Entry 4M6B (X-ray diffraction, 1.78 A resolution); this record covers chains A and C.

== Chain A ==
Protein: Chimera protein of Histone H2B.1 and Histone H2A.Z
Organism: Saccharomyces cerevisiae
Reference sequence: chimeric construct of P02293, Q12692: residues 36-130 from P02293 (H2B1_YEAST) positions 37-131 (UniProt number = residue number + 1); residues 131-227 from Q12692 positions 23-119 (UniProt number = residue number - 108)
Amino-acid sequence (193 residues; numbered 35 to 227; the number before each row is that of its first residue):
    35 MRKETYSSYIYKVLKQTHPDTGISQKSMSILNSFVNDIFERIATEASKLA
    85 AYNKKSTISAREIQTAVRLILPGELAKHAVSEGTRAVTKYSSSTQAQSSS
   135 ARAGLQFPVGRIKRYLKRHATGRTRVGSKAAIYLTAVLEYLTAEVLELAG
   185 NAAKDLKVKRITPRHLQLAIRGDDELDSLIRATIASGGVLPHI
Disordered / not traced: 35-36, 222-227
Sequence notes: expression tag (35)
Curated features (UniProtKB/Swiss-Prot):
  - modified residue: Lys37 (N6,N6-dimethyllysine), Lys46 (N6-succinyllysine)
  - cross-link: Lys123 (Glycyl lysine isopeptide (Lys-Gly) (interchain with G-Cter in ubiquitin))
  - region: Gly206 to Ala216 (Interaction with VPS72)

== Chain C ==
Protein: Helicase SWR1
Organism: Saccharomyces cerevisiae
Notes: EC 3.6.4.12; fragment: Swr1-Z domain
Reference sequence: Q05471 (SWR1_YEAST); residues 589-638 here correspond to UniProt positions 590-639 (UniProt number = residue number + 1)
Amino-acid sequence (55 residues; numbered 585 to 639; the number before each row is that of its first residue):
   585 GSHMDRESDDKTPSVGLSALFGKGEESDGDLDLDDSEDFTVNSSSVEGEE
   635 LEKDW
Disordered / not traced: 585-597, 606-613, 629-639
Sequence notes: expression tag (585-588, 639)
What the authors report for this chain:
  - mutagenesis - L601G/F605G, L601G/F605G/D622A/F623A: decreased catalytic activity on H2A.Z
  - specificity-determining residues: Leu601, Phe605

== How chain A and chain C interact ==
Pairs across the interface - 42 pairs, chain A then chain C:
  Ser41(A) - Phe623(C)
  Tyr45(A) - Phe623(C)  hydrophobic
  Tyr45(A) - Val625(C)  hydrophobic
  Ile57(A) - Asp622(C)
  Ile57(A) - Phe623(C)  hydrogen bond (backbone-backbone)
  Ser58(A) - Asp618(C)  hydrogen bond
  Ser58(A) - Ser620(C)  hydrogen bond
  Ser58(A) - Glu621(C)
  Gln59(A) - Ser620(C)  hydrogen bond (backbone-side chain)
  Gln59(A) - Glu621(C)  hydrogen bond (backbone-backbone)
  Gln59(A) - Asp622(C)  hydrogen bond (side chain-backbone)
  Lys60(A) - Asp618(C)  salt bridge
  Lys60(A) - Asp619(C)  salt bridge
  Lys60(A) - Ser620(C)  hydrogen bond (backbone-side chain)
  Met62(A) - Phe623(C)  hydrophobic
  Ser63(A) - Val599(C)  hydrogen bond (side chain-backbone)
  Ile64(A) - Val599(C)  hydrophobic
  Ser67(A) - Ser598(C)
  Ser67(A) - Val599(C)  hydrogen bond (side chain-backbone)
  Ser67(A) - Gly600(C)
  Asp71(A) - Leu601(C)
  Arg194(A) - Asp618(C)  salt bridge
  Arg194(A) - Ser620(C)  hydrogen bond (side chain-backbone)
  Arg194(A) - Glu621(C)
  Arg194(A) - Asp622(C)  salt bridge
  Thr196(A) - Asp618(C)
  Pro197(A) - Leu604(C)
  Pro197(A) - Leu615(C)
  Pro197(A) - Asp618(C)
  Arg198(A) - Leu615(C)
  Arg198(A) - Asp616(C)
  Gln201(A) - Leu604(C)  hydrogen bond (side chain-backbone)
  Gln201(A) - Leu615(C)
  Ile204(A) - Leu604(C)  hydrophobic
  Arg205(A) - Leu604(C)  hydrogen bond (side chain-backbone)
  Arg205(A) - Phe605(C)
  Asp211(A) - Phe605(C)
  Ile214(A) - Leu601(C)  hydrophobic
  Ile214(A) - Phe605(C)  hydrophobic
  Arg215(A) - Phe605(C)
  Ile218(A) - Leu601(C)  hydrophobic
  Ile218(A) - Phe605(C)  hydrophobic
Other interface residues (no listed pair), chain A (27 interface residues in all): Ser42, Ser61, Phe68, Leu200, Thr217
Other interface residues (no listed pair), chain C (16 interface residues in all): Ser602
Interface features reported in the paper:
  - pairs named by the authors: Phe623(C)-Tyr45(A) (hydrophobic contact)
  - interface residues, chain A: Tyr45(A), Lys60(A), Met62(A)
  - interface residues, chain C: Val599(C), Leu601(C), Leu604(C), Phe605(C), Asp614(C), Asp616(C), Asp618(C), Asp619(C), Glu621(C), Asp622(C), Phe623(C), Val625(C)
  - hot spots on chain C (mutagenesis) - L601A, L601G/F605G, L604A, F605A, D616A/D618A, D618A/D622A, D622A/F623A, F623A, F623A/V625A, V625A: decreased binding to Chimera protein of Histone H2B.1 and Histone H2A.Z (chain A)

== Overview ==
27 residues of chain A and 16 residues of chain C are in contact, with 12 hydrogen bonds and 4 salt bridges.
Polar pairs include Lys60(A)-Asp618(C), Lys60(A)-Asp619(C) and Arg194(A)-Asp618(C). The authors report a
hydrophobic contact between Phe623(C) and Tyr45(A). From the paper: L601A, L601G/F605G and L604A of chain C,
among others, reduce binding to Chimera protein of Histone H2B.1 and Histone H2A.Z (chain A); interface
residues Tyr45(A), Lys60(A) and Val599(C) among others; 11 substitutions were tested in all.
Here chain A is Chimera protein of Histone H2B.1 and Histone H2A.Z and chain C is Helicase SWR1, both from
Saccharomyces cerevisiae. Entry 4M6B (Crystal structure of yeast Swr1-Z domain in complex with H2A.Z-H2B
dimer) was determined by X-ray diffraction.
